Entry 9B3N (X-ray diffraction, 1.50 A resolution); this record covers chain A.

[Chain A]
Name: Neurogenic locus notch homolog protein 1
From: Homo sapiens
Notes: fragment: Human Notch1 EGFs 20-24
UniProt: P46531 (NOTC1_HUMAN); numbering as in UniProt (aligned over 753-944)
Sequence (201 residues; each row starts with the number of its first residue):
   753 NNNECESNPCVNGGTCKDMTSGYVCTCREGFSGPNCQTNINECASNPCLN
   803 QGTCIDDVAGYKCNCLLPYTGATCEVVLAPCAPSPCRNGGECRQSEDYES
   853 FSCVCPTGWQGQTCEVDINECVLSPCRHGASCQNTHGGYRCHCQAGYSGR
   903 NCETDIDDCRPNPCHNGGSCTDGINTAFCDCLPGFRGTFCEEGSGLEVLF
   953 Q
Unresolved in the structure: 753-754, 950-953
Cystine bridges: Cys757-Cys768, Cys762-Cys777, Cys779-Cys788, Cys795-Cys806, Cys800-Cys815, Cys817-Cys826, Cys833-Cys844, Cys838-Cys855, Cys857-Cys866, Cys873-Cys884, Cys878-Cys893, Cys895-Cys904, Cys911-Cys922, Cys916-Cys931, Cys933-Cys942
Covalently attached groups: beta-D-glucopyranose (BGC) linked to Ser759; alpha-L-fucopyranose (FUC) linked to Thr767, Thr805, Ser883, Ser921; glycan linked to Ser797
Construct notes: expression tag (945-953)
Metal / ion sites: Ca2+ site 1: Asp770, Met771; Ca2+ site 2: Asn791, Ile792, Glu794, Asp808, Asp809; Ca2+ site 3: Asp869, Ile870, Glu872, Asn886, Thr887, Gly890; Ca2+ site 4: Asp907, Ile908, Asp910, Asp924, Gly925
Swiss-Prot annotation at these positions:
  - glycosylation: Ser759 (O-linked (Glc...) serine), Thr767 (O-linked (Fuc...) threonine), Ser784 (O-linked (GlcNAc) serine), Ser797 (O-linked (Glc...) serine), Thr805 (O-linked (Fuc...) threonine), Ser921 (O-linked (Fuc) serine)
Reported in the primary citation:
  - mutagenesis - D909V: decreased binding to Ca2+
  - mutagenesis - D909V, C933S: decreased signaling
  - mutagenesis - D909V: unchanged expression
  - mutagenesis - C933S: decreased expression

[In short]
Covalently linked beta-D-glucopyranose: at Ser759. Alpha-L-fucopyranose is covalently linked to Thr767,
Thr805, Ser883 and Ser921. Asp770 and Met771 form the Ca2+ site 1. The Ca2+ site 2 is built by Asn791, Ile792,
Glu794, Asp808 and Asp809. From the paper: D909V and C933S reduce signaling; D909V reduces binding to Ca2+.
Chain A is Neurogenic locus notch homolog protein 1 (Homo sapiens); the structure, Human Notch-1 EGFs 20-24,
was determined by X-ray diffraction (same publication as 9B3G).
